3RNM - chains B and E of the 3 polymer chains in the assembly; structure by X-ray diffraction, 2.40 A resolution.

[Chain B]
Protein: Dihydrolipoyl dehydrogenase, mitochondrial
Organism: Homo sapiens
Notes: EC 1.8.1.4
Reference sequence: P09622 (DLDH_HUMAN); residues 1-474 here correspond to UniProt positions 34-507 (UniProt number = residue number + 33)
Amino-acid sequence (495 residues; each row starts with the number of its first residue; numbers below 1 keep their minus sign (Met-20 is residue -20)):
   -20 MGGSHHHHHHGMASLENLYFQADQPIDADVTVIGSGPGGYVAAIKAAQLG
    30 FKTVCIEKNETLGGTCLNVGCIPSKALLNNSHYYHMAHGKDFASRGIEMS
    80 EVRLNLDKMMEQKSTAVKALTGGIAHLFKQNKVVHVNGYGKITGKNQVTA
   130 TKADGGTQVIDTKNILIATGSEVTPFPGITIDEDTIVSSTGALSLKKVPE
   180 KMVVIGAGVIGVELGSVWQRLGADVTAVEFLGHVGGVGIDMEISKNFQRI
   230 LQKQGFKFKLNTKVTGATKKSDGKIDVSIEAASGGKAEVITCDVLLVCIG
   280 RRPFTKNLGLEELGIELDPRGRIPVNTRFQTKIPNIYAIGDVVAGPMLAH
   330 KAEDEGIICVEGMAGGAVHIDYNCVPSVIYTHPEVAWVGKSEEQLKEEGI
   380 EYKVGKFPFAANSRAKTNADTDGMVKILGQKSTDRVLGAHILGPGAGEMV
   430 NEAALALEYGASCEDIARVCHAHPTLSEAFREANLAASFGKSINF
Unresolved in the structure: -20 to 3, 261-263
Differences from the reference sequence: expression tag (-20 to 0)
Disulfides: Cys45-Cys50
Covalently attached groups: beta-mercaptoethanol (BME) linked to Cys277
Ligand contacts:
  - FAD (flavin-adenine dinucleotide): Ile12, Gly13, Ser14, Gly15, Pro16, Gly17, Gly18, Ile35, Glu36, Lys37, Asn38, Gly42, Gly43, Thr44, Cys45, Val48, Gly49, Cys50, Ser53, Lys54, Gly117, Tyr118, Gly119, Ala147, Thr148, Gly149, Ser150, Ser168, Leu172, Ile189, Arg280, Phe283, Leu287, Ile318, Gly319, Asp320, Met326, Leu327, Ala328, His329, Ala331, Tyr359
  - N-cyclohexyltaurine (NHE; 2-[N-cyclohexylamino]ethane sulfonic acid): Asn225, Ile229, Lys385, Phe386, Pro387, Asp401, Gly402, Met403, Leu421, Phe474

[Chain E]
Protein: Lipoamide acyltransferase component of branched-chain alpha-keto acid dehydrogenase complex, mitochondrial
Organism: Homo sapiens
Notes: EC 2.3.1.168; fragment: subunit-binding domain, residues 165-213
Reference sequence: P11182 (ODB2_HUMAN); residues 104-152 here correspond to UniProt positions 165-213 (UniProt number = residue number + 61)
Amino-acid sequence (58 residues; numbered 103 to 160; the number before each row is that of its first residue):
   103 GEIKGRKTLATPAVRNLAMENNIKLSEVVGSGKDGRILKEDILNYLEKQT
   153 LEHHHHHH
Unresolved in the structure: 103-109
Differences from the reference sequence: expression tag (103, 153-160); engineered mutation Asn118 (Arg179 in P11182)
Curated features (UniProtKB/Swiss-Prot):
  - modified residue (N6-acetyllysine): Lys135, Lys141

[How chain B and chain E interact]
Residue-residue contacts (8):
  Ala346(B) - Asn118(E)
  Glu437(B) - Thr113(E)
  Glu437(B) - Pro114(E)
  Tyr438(B) - Thr113(E)
  Tyr438(B) - Arg138(E)  hydrogen bond (backbone-side chain)
  Gly439(B) - Arg138(E)
  Asp444(B) - Lys135(E)
  Asp444(B) - Asp136(E)
Interface residues without a listed pair, chain E (7 interface residues in all): Leu111

[Summary]
5 residues of chain B face 7 of chain E across their interface, with 1 hydrogen bond. The hydrogen-bonded pair
is Tyr438(B)-Arg138(E). Ligands of chain B: flavin-adenine dinucleotide and N-cyclohexyltaurine.
Here chain B is Dihydrolipoyl dehydrogenase, mitochondrial and chain E is Lipoamide acyltransferase component
of branched-chain alpha-keto acid dehydrogenase complex, mitochondrial, both from Homo sapiens. Entry 3RNM
(The crystal structure of the subunit binding of human dihydrolipoamide transacylase (E2b) bound to human
dihydrolipoamide ...) was determined by X-ray diffraction.
